3EDR - chains A and C of the 6 polymer chains in the assembly; structure by X-ray diffraction, 2.45 A resolution.

# Chain A
Name: Caspase-7
From: Homo sapiens
Notes: EC 3.4.22.60; fragment: P20 subunit to 196)
Reference sequence: P55210 (CASP7_HUMAN); numbering as in UniProt (aligned over 24-196)
Sequence (173 residues; each row starts with the number of its first residue):
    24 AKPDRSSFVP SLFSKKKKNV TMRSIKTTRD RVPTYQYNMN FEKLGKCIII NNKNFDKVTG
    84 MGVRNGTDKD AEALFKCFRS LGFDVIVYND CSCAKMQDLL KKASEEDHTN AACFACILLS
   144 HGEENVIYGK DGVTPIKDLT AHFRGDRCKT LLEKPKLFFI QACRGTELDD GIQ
Disordered / not traced: 24-57
Curated features (UniProtKB/Swiss-Prot):
  - region: K38 to K41 (Exosite), K76 to R87 (Loop L1), R187 to Q196 (Loop L2)
  - active site: H144, C186
  - site: F36, S37 (Cleavage), M45, R46 (Cleavage), S47, I48 (Cleavage), R187 (Involved in allosteric regulation)
  - modified residue: S30 (Phosphoserine), S37 (Phosphoserine), T173 (Phosphothreonine)
  - mutagenesis: S30 (S30A: Abolished phosphorylation by PAK2; when associated with A-173 and A-239; S30E: Mimics phosphorylation; does not affect thiol protease activity), K38 to K41 (Decreased ability to cleave PARP1 and PTGES3; Decreased ability to cleave PARP1), K39 to K40 (Does not affect ability to cleave PARP1; Decreased ability to cleave PARP1. Decreased RNA-binding), K39 (K39E: Decreased ability to cleave PARP1), T173 (T173A: Abolished phosphorylation by PAK2; when associated with A-30 and A-239), C186 (C186A: Abolished thiol protease activity), R187 (R187K: Does not significantly affect thiol protease catalytic efficiency; R187M/A/G: Reduced thiol protease catalytic efficiency; R187W/N: Strongly reduced thiol protease catalytic efficiency), D192 (D192A: Strongly reduced thiol protease activity)

# Chain C
Name: Caspase-7
From: Homo sapiens
Notes: EC 3.4.22.60; fragment: P20 subunit to 196)
Reference sequence: P55210 (CASP7_HUMAN); residues 324-496 here correspond to UniProt positions 24-196 (UniProt number = residue number - 300)
Sequence (173 residues; each row starts with the number of its first residue):
   324 AKPDRSSFVP SLFSKKKKNV TMRSIKTTRD RVPTYQYNMN FEKLGKCIII NNKNFDKVTG
   384 MGVRNGTDKD AEALFKCFRS LGFDVIVYND CSCAKMQDLL KKASEEDHTN AACFACILLS
   444 HGEENVIYGK DGVTPIKDLT AHFRGDRCKT LLEKPKLFFI QACRGTELDD GIQ
Disordered / not traced: 324-351
Curated features (UniProtKB/Swiss-Prot):
  - region: K338 to K341 (Exosite), K376 to R387 (Loop L1), R487 to Q496 (Loop L2)
  - active site: H444, C486
  - site: F336, S337 (Cleavage), M345, R346 (Cleavage), S347, I348 (Cleavage), R487 (Involved in allosteric regulation)
  - modified residue: S330 (Phosphoserine), S337 (Phosphoserine), T473 (Phosphothreonine)

# How chain A and chain C interact
Residue-residue contacts (12):
  K160(A) with E490(C), salt bridge
  G168(A) with I495(C)
  D169(A) with I495(C)
  K172(A) with I495(C); Q496(C)
  L175(A) with I495(C), hydrophobic; Q496(C)
  E176(A) with Q496(C)
  E190(A) with K460(C), salt bridge
  I195(A) with D469(C); L475(C), hydrophobic
  Q196(A) with L475(C)
Also at the interface, not in a pair above, chain C (8 interface residues in all): G468, K472

# Summary
Chain A and chain C form an interface of 9 and 8 residues respectively; the contacts include 2 salt bridges.
Polar pairs include K160(A)-E490(C) and E190(A)-K460(C).
Chain A and chain C are both Caspase-7 (Homo sapiens); the structure, The crystal structure of caspase-7 in
complex with Acetyl-LDESD-CHO, was determined by X-ray diffraction (same publication as 3EDQ).
